PDB entry 1KVW | X-ray diffraction, 1.95 A resolution | chain A

[Chain A]
Molecule: Phospholipase A2
Organism: Bos taurus
Notes: EC 3.1.1.4
UniProt: P00593 (PA21B_BOVIN); residues 1-123 here correspond to UniProt positions 23-145 (UniProt number = residue number + 22)
Sequence (123 residues; row label = number of the first residue in the row):
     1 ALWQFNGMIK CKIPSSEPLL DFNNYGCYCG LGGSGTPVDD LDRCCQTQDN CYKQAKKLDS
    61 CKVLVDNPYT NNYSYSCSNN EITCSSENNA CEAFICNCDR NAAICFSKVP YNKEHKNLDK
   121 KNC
Construct notes: engineered mutation Gln48 (His70 in P00593)
UniProt features mapped onto this chain:
  - active site: Asp99
  - binding site (Ca(2+)): Tyr28, Gly30, Gly32, Asp49
Cystine bridges: Cys11-Cys77, Cys27-Cys123, Cys29-Cys45, Cys44-Cys105, Cys51-Cys98, Cys61-Cys91, Cys84-Cys96
Metal / ion sites: Ca2+: Tyr28, Gly30, Gly32, Asp49
What the authors report for this chain:
  - catalytic residues: Asp99 (citing earlier work)
  - Ca2+ coordination: Tyr28, Gly30, Gly32, Asp49
  - mutagenesis - D49A, D49K, D49N, D49Q: abolished binding to calcium (citing earlier work)
  - mutagenesis - D49A, D49K, D49N, D49Q: abolished catalytic activity (citing earlier work)
  - mutagenesis - H48Q: decreased catalytic activity (citing earlier work)
  - conformationally variable residues (side-chain flip): Gln48

[Overview]
Tyr28, Gly30, Gly32 and Asp49 coordinate Ca2+. From UniProt: active-site residue Asp99 and 4 Ca2+-binding
residues. The paper reports the catalytic residue Asp99; D49A, D49K and D49N, among others, abolish binding to
calcium; 5 substitutions were tested in all.
Chain A is Phospholipase A2 (Bos taurus); the structure, Carboxylic ester hydrolase, single mutant H48Q of
bovine pancreatic PLA2 enzyme, was determined by X-ray diffraction, deposited together with 1KVX and 1KVY.
